9NU3 - chains B and N of the 18 polymer chains in the assembly; structure by electron microscopy, 5.00 A resolution (low resolution: residue-level contacts below are approximate; hydrogen-bond / salt-bridge calls are withheld).

# Chain B (and N)
Name: Uromodulin
Organism: Homo sapiens
Notes: chain N of this document is another copy of the same molecule, construct and numbering; everything in this record applies to it too
UniProt: P07911 (UROM_HUMAN); residue numbers follow UniProt; this construct covers 1-640
Sequence (640 residues; row label = number of the first residue in the row):
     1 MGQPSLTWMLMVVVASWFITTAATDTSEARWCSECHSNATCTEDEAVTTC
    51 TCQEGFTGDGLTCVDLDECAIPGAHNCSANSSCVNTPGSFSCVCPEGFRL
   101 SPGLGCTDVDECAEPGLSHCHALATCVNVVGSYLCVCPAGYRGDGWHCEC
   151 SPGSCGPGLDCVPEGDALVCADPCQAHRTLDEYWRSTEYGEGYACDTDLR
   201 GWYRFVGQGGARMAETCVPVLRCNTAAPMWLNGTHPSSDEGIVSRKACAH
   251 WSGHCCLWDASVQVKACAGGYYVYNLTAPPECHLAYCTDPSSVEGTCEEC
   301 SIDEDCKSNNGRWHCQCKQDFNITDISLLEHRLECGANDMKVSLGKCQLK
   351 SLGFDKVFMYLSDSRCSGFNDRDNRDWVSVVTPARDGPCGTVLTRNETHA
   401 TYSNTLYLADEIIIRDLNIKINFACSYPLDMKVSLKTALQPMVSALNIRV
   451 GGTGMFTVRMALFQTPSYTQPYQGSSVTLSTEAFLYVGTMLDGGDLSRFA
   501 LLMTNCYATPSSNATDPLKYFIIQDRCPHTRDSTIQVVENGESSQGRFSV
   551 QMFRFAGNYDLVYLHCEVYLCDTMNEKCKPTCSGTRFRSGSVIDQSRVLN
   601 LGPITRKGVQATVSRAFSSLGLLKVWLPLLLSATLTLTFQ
Not modelled in the structure: 1-172, 429-640 (chain N: 1-172, 456-640)
Curated features (UniProtKB/Swiss-Prot):
  - region: Cys150 to Ala171 (Beta hairpin), Asp430 to Thr453 (Flexible ZP-N/ZP-C linker), Gly454 to Thr465 (Internal hydrophobic patch (IHP)), Arg586 to Ser589 (Essential for cleavage by HPN), Val598 to Arg606 (External hydrophobic patch (EHP))
  - site: Phe587, Arg588 (Cleavage)
  - lipidation: Ser614 (GPI-anchor amidated serine)
  - glycosylation (N-linked (GlcNAc...) asparagine): Asn38, Asn76, Asn80, Asn232 (complex), Asn275 (high mannose), Asn322 (complex), Asn396 (complex), Asn513 (complex)
Disulfides: Cys174-Cys267, Cys195-Cys282, Cys217-Cys255, Cys223-Cys287, Cys248-Cys256, Cys297-Cys306, Cys300-Cys315, Cys335-Cys425, Cys366-Cys389
Covalent attachments: N-acetylglucosamine (NAG) linked to Asn232, Asn275, Asn396

# Chain B / chain N interface
Residue-residue contacts (34):
  Ile326(B) - Ile448(N)
  His331(B) - Val450(N)
  Cys335(B) - Thr453(N)
  Cys335(B) - Gly454(N)
  Ala337(B) - Met455(N)
  Arg415(B) - Val443(N)
  Asp416(B) - Val443(N)
  Leu417(B) - Ser444(N)
  Leu417(B) - Leu446(N)
  Asn418(B) - Val443(N)
  Asn418(B) - Ser444(N)
  Asn418(B) - Ala445(N)
  Asn418(B) - Leu446(N)
  Ile419(B) - Leu446(N)
  Lys420(B) - Leu446(N)
  Lys420(B) - Asn447(N)
  Lys420(B) - Ile448(N)
  Ile421(B) - Ile448(N)
  Asn422(B) - Asn447(N)
  Asn422(B) - Ile448(N)
  Asn422(B) - Arg449(N)
  Asn422(B) - Val450(N)
  Phe423(B) - Val450(N)
  Ala424(B) - Val450(N)
  Ala424(B) - Gly451(N)
  Ala424(B) - Gly452(N)
  Cys425(B) - Gly452(N)
  Ser426(B) - Gly452(N)
  Ser426(B) - Thr453(N)
  Ser426(B) - Gly454(N)
  Tyr427(B) - Gly454(N)
  Tyr427(B) - Met455(N)
  Pro428(B) - Gly454(N)
  Pro428(B) - Met455(N)
Other interface residues (no listed pair), chain B (20 interface residues in all): Leu333, Ile414

# Summary
Chain B and chain N form an interface of 20 and 13 residues respectively. N-acetylglucosamine is covalently
linked to Asn232(B), Asn275(B) and Asn396(B).
Both chains are Uromodulin (Homo sapiens). Entry 9NU3 (Uromodulin filament lattice in the kinked arrangement
from human urine) was determined by electron microscopy together with 9NU1 from the same study.
